Entry 8FVH (electron microscopy, 3.10 A resolution); this record covers chains c and f of the 36 polymer chains in the assembly.

== Chain c ==
Molecule: E217 head-to-tail connector protein gp27
Organism: Pseudomonas phage vB_PaeM_E217
UniProt: A0A2K8HNR2 (A0A2K8HNR2_9CAUD); residue numbers follow UniProt; this construct covers 1-155
Amino-acid sequence (155 residues; each row starts with the number of its first residue):
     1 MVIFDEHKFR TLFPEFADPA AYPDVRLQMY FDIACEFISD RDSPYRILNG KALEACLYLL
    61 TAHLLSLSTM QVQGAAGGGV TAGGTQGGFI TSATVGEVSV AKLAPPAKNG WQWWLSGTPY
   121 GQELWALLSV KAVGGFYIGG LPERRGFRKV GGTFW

== Chain f ==
Molecule: E217 portal protein gp19
Organism: Pseudomonas phage vB_PaeM_E217
UniProt: A0A2K8HWX3 (A0A2K8HWX3_9CAUD); residue numbers follow UniProt; this construct covers 96-528
Amino-acid sequence (433 residues; each row starts with the number of its first residue):
    96 PTMLQDWYNS QGFIGYQACA IISQHWLVDK ACSMSGEDAA RNGWELKSDG RKLSDEQSAL
   156 IARRDMEFRV KDNLVELNRF KNVFGVRIAL FVVESDDPDY YEKPFNPDGV TPGSYKGISQ
   216 IDPYWAMPQL TAGSTADPSS EHFYEPDFWI ISGKKYHRSH LVVVRGPQPP DILKPTYIFG
   276 GIPLTQRIYE RVYAAERTAN EAPLLAMSKR TSTIHVDVEK AIANEEAFNA RLAFWIANRD
   336 NHGVKVLGID EGMEQFDTNL ADFDSIIMNQ YQLVAAIAKT PATKLLGTSP KGFNATGEHE
   396 TISYHEELES IQEHIFDPLL ERHYLLLAKS EEIDVQLEIV WNPVDSTSSQ QQAELNNKKA
   456 ATDEIYINSG VVSPDEVRER LRDDPRSGYN RLTDDQAETE PGMSPENLAE FEKAGAQSAK
   516 AKGEAERAEA QAG

== Interface between chain c and chain f ==
Pairs across the interface (39):
  F37(c) - N319(f)
  I38(c) - A318(f)
  S39(c) - A318(f)
  S39(c) - N319(f)
  R41(c) - E321(f)
  S43(c) - E321(f)  hydrogen bond
  R46(c) - I317(f)
  R46(c) - A318(f)
  R46(c) - E320(f)  salt bridge
  R46(c) - E321(f)
  I47(c) - I317(f)  hydrophobic
  I47(c) - E320(f)  hydrogen bond (backbone-side chain)
  L48(c) - I317(f)
  N109(c) - D312(f)  hydrogen bond
  N109(c) - K315(f)  hydrogen bond
  W111(c) - K315(f)
  Q112(c) - E314(f)  hydrogen bond
  W125(c) - E314(f)  hydrogen bond
  L128(c) - E314(f)
  L128(c) - I317(f)
  S129(c) - E314(f)  hydrogen bond
  K131(c) - I317(f)
  A132(c) - V313(f)
  A132(c) - E314(f)
  A132(c) - I317(f)  hydrophobic
  F136(c) - I317(f)  hydrophobic
  F136(c) - E320(f)
  I138(c) - L327(f)  hydrophobic
  I138(c) - A328(f)
  G139(c) - I331(f)
  E143(c) - M302(f)
  R144(c) - L299(f)
  F147(c) - N295(f)
  F147(c) - P298(f)  hydrophobic
  F147(c) - L299(f)  hydrophobic
  R148(c) - N295(f)  hydrogen bond (backbone-side chain)
  K149(c) - R292(f)
  V150(c) - Y288(f)
  V150(c) - R292(f)
Also at the interface, not in a pair above, chain c (26 interface residues in all): Y45
Also at the interface, not in a pair above, chain f (21 interface residues in all): A316, F323, N324

== In short ==
The interface between chain c and chain f involves 26 residues on one side and 21 on the other; the contacts
include 8 hydrogen bonds and 1 salt bridge. Polar contacts include R46(c)-E320(f), S43(c)-E321(f) and
I47(c)-E320(f).
Chain c is E217 head-to-tail connector protein gp27 and chain f is E217 portal protein gp19, both from
Pseudomonas phage vB_PaeM_E217; the structure, Pseudomonas phage E217 neck (portal, head-to-tail connector,
collar and gateway proteins), was determined by electron microscopy, deposited together with 8ENV, 8FRS, 8FUV
and 8FVG.
